4XMO - chain A; structure by X-ray diffraction, 1.75 A resolution.

[Chain A]
Molecule: Hepatocyte growth factor receptor
Organism: Homo sapiens
Notes: EC 2.7.10.1; fragment: kinase domain
UniProtKB: P08581 (MET_HUMAN); residue numbers follow UniProt; this construct covers 1048-1350
Chain sequence (309 residues; numbered 1048 to 1356; the number before each row is that of its first residue):
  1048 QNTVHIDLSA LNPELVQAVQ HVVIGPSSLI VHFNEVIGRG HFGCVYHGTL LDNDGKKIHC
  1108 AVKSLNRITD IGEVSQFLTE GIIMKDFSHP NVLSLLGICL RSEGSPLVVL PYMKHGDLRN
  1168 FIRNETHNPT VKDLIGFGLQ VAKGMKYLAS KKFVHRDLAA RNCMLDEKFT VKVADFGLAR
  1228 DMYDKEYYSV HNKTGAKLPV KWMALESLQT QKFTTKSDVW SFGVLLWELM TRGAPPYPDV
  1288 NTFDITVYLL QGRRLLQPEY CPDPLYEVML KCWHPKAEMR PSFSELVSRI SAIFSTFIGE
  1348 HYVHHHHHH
Not modelled in the structure: 1048-1050, 1098-1103, 1346-1356
Differences from the reference sequence: expression tag (1351-1356)
UniProt features mapped onto this chain:
  - active site: D1204 (Proton acceptor)
  - binding site (ATP): I1084 to V1092, K1110
  - modified residue: Y1230 (Phosphotyrosine), Y1234 (Phosphotyrosine), Y1235 (Phosphotyrosine), T1289 (Phosphothreonine), Y1349 (Phosphotyrosine)
  - natural variant: V1092 (V1092I: In RCCP), H1094 (H1094L: In RCCP; H1094R: In RCCP; H1094Y: In RCCP), H1106 (H1106D: In RCCP), M1131 (M1131T: In RCCP), T1173 (T1173I: In HCC), V1188 (V1188L: In RCCP), L1195 (L1195V: In RCCP), V1220 (V1220I: In RCCP), D1228 (D1228H: In RCCP; D1228N: In RCCP), Y1230 (Y1230C: In RCCP; Y1230D: In RCCP; Y1230H: In RCCP), Y1234 (Y1234C: In DA11), K1244 (K1244R: In HCC), 2 further natural variant entries in UniProt
  - mutagenesis: Y1234 (Y1234F: Complete loss of kinase activity and of ligand-induced ubiquitination. Alters interaction with PTPN1 and PTPN2. Loss of interaction with PTPN1 and PTPN2; when associated with F-1235), Y1235 (Y1235F: Complete loss of kinase activity. Alters interaction with PTPN1 and PTPN2. Loss of interaction with PTPN1 and PTPN2; when associated with F-1234), Y1313 (Y1313F: No effect on ligand-induced CBL-mediated ubiquitination; when associated with F-1349, F-1356 and F-1365), Y1349 (Y1349F: No effect on ligand-induced CBL-mediated ubiquitination; when associated with F-1313, F-1356 and F-1365)
Small-molecule neighbours: 46G (6-{(1R)-1-fluoro-1-[8-fluoro-6-(3-methyl-1,2-oxazol-5-yl)[1,2,4]triazolo[4,3-a]pyridin-3-yl]ethyl}-3-methoxyquinoline): I1084, V1092, A1108, K1110, L1140, L1157, P1158, Y1159, M1160, D1164, N1167, R1208, N1209, C1210, M1211, A1221, D1222, A1226, Y1230

[In short]
Ligands of chain A: compound 46G. Curated annotation (UniProt) lists active-site residue D1204, 10 ATP-binding
residues and 4 mutagenesis sites.
Chain A is Hepatocyte growth factor receptor (Homo sapiens); the structure, Crystal structure of c-Met in
complex with
(R)-5-(8-fluoro-3-(1-fluoro-1-(3-methoxyquinolin-6-yl)ethyl)-[1,2,4]triazolo[4,3-a]pyridin-6-yl)-3-methylisoxazole,
was determined by X-ray diffraction, deposited together with 4XYF.
